PDB entry 8TO1 | electron microscopy, 2.80 A resolution | chains L and P of the 9 polymer chains in the assembly

== Chain L ==
Protein: RNA polymerase sigma factor RpoD
Organism: Escherichia coli (strain K12)
UniProtKB: Q0P6L9 (Q0P6L9_ECOLX); residues 1-613 here = UniProt positions 1-613
Amino-acid sequence (613 residues; each row starts with the number of its first residue):
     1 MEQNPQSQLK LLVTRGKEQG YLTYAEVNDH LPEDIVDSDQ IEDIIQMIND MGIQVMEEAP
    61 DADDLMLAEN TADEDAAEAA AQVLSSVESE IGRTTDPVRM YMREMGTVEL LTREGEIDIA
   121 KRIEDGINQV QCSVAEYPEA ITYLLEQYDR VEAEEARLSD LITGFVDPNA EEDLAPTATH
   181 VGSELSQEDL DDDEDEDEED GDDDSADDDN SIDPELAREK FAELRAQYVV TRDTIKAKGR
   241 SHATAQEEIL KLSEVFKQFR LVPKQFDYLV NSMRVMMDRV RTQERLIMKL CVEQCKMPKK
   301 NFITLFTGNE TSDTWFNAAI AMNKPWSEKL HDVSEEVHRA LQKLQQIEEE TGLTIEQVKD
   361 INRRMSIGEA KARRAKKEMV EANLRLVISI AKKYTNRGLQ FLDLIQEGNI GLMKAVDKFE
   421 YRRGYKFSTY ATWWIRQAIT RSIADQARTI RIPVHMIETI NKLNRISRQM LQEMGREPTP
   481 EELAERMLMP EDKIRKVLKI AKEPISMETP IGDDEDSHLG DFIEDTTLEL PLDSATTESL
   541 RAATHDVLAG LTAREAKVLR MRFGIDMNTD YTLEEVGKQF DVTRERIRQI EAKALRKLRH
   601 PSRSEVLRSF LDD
Not modelled in the structure: 1-6, 61-67, 168-211, 237-241
Residues lining bound ligands:
  - 4QM ((3R,5S,7R,8R,9S,10S,12S,13R,14S,17R)-10,13-dimethyl-17-[(2R)-pentan-2-yl]-2,3,4,5,6,7,8,9,11,12,14,15,16,17-tetradecahydro-1H-cyclopenta[a]phenanthrene-3,7,12-triol), molecule 1: Ile505, Pro510, Ile511, Leu519
  - 4QM, molecule 2: Ile511, Leu519, Phe522, Ile523
What the authors report for this chain:
  - conformationally variable residues (side-chain flip): Trp433, Trp434
  - binding site for Nontemplate strand of lamdba PR promoter DNA: Tyr425
  - mutagenesis - I35C/S89C/C132S/C291S/C295S: decreased catalytic activity on oxidizing vs. reduced conditions

== Chain P ==
Molecule: Template strand of lamdba PR promoter DNA
Sequence (105 nucleotides; each row starts with the number of its first residue):
     1 CGACAACCTC CTTAGTACAT GCAACCATTA TCACCGCCAG AGGTAAAATA GTCAACACGC
    61 ACGGTGTTAG ATATTTATCC AACTCTAGAG GATCCCTCGA TTCCG
Not modelled in the structure: 1-32, 67-105

== Interface between chain L and chain P ==
Contacting residue pairs (9):
  Gln437(L) - DA33(P)  hydrogen bond to the base
  Glu458(L) - DA33(P)  phosphate contact
  Arg562(L) - DG51(P)  salt bridge to the phosphate
  Thr572(L) - DG51(P)  phosphate contact
  Leu573(L) - DG51(P)  phosphate contact
  Glu574(L) - DA50(P)  phosphate contact
  Glu585(L) - DT52(P)  base contact
  Glu585(L) - DC53(P)  base contact
  Arg588(L) - DT52(P)  salt bridge to the phosphate
Interface residues without a listed pair, chain L (9 interface residues in all): Trp433

== Overview ==
The interface between chain L and chain P involves 9 residues on one side and 5 on the other, with 1 hydrogen
bond and 2 salt bridges. Polar contacts include Gln437(L)-DA33(P), Arg562(L)-DG51(P) and Arg588(L)-DT52(P).
The paper reports a binding site for Nontemplate strand of lamdba PR promoter DNA at Tyr425(L);
I35C/S89C/C132S/C291S/C295S of chain L reduce catalytic activity on oxidizing vs. reduced conditions.
Chain L is RNA polymerase sigma factor RpoD (Escherichia coli (strain K12)) and chain P is Template strand of
lamdba PR promoter DNA; the structure, Escherichia coli RNA polymerase unwinding intermediate (I1a) at the
lambda PR promoter, was determined by electron microscopy together with 8TO6, 8TO8, 8TOE and 8TOM from the
same study.
